6KNZ - chains D and E of the 6 polymer chains in the assembly; structure by X-ray diffraction, 2.48 A resolution.

== Chain D ==
Name: Tubulin beta-2B chain
Organism: Bos taurus
Reference sequence: Q6B856 (TBB2B_BOVIN); the author numbering skips numbers that UniProt does not, so the offset changes along the chain: 1-42 = UniProt 1-42; 45-360 = UniProt 43-358; 369-455 = UniProt 359-445
Sequence (445 residues; numbered 1 to 455; 10 numbers in that range are skipped by the numbering (no residue carries them; nothing is unmodelled there); the number before each row is that of its first residue):
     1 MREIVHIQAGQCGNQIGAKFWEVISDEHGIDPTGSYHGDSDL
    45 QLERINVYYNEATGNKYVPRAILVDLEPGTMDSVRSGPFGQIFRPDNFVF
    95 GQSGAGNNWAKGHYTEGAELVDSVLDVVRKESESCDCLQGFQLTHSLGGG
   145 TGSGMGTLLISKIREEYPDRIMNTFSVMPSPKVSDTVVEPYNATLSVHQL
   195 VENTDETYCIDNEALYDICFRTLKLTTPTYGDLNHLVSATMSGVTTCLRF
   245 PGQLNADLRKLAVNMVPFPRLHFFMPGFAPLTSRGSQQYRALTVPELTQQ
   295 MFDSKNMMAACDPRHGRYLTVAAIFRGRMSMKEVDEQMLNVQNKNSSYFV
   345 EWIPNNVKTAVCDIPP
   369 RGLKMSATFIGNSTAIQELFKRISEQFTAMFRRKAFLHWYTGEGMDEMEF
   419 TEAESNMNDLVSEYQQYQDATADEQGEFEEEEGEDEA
Unresolved in the structure: 1, 281-285, 442-455
UniProt features mapped onto this chain:
  - motif: Met1 to Ile4 (MREI motif)
  - binding site (GTP): Gln11, Glu71, Ser140, Gly144, Thr145, Gly146, Asn206, Asn228
  - binding site (Mg(2+)): Glu71
  - modified residue: Ser40 (Phosphoserine), Thr57 (Phosphothreonine), Lys60 (N6-acetyllysine), Ser174 (Phosphoserine), Thr287 (Phosphothreonine), Thr292 (Phosphothreonine), Arg320 (Omega-N-methylarginine), Glu448 (5-glutamyl polyglutamate)
  - cross-link (Glycyl lysine isopeptide (Lys-Gly)): Lys60 (interchain with G-Cter in ubiquitin), Lys326 (interchain with G-Cter in ubiquitin)
What the authors report for this chain:
  - binding site for the ligand DN0: Ile4, Phe169, Glu200, Leu242, Leu248, Leu252, Leu255, Met259, Ile318, Lys352

== Chain E ==
Name: Stathmin-4
Organism: Rattus norvegicus
Reference sequence: P63043 (STMN4_RAT); residues 5-145 here correspond to UniProt positions 49-189 (UniProt number = residue number + 44)
Sequence (143 residues; each row starts with the number of its first residue):
     3 MADMEVIELNKCTSGQSFEVILKPPSFDGVPEFNASLPRRRDPSLEEIQK
    53 KLEAAEERRKYQEAELLKHLAEKREHEREVIQKAIEENNNFIKMAKEKLA
   103 QKMESNKENREAHLAAMLERLQEKDKHAEEVRKNKELKEEASR
Unresolved in the structure: 3-5, 29-43, 144-145
Construct notes: expression tag (3-4)
UniProt features mapped onto this chain:
  - modified residue: Ser46 (Phosphoserine)

== Interface between chain D and chain E ==
Residue-residue contacts (18):
  Tyr108(D) - His129(E)  hydrogen bond
  Tyr108(D) - Ala130(E)  hydrophobic
  Tyr108(D) - Val133(E)  hydrophobic
  Tyr108(D) - Arg134(E)  hydrogen bond (backbone-side chain)
  Ala112(D) - Arg134(E)
  Ser155(D) - Leu123(E)
  Lys156(D) - Asp127(E)  salt bridge
  Arg158(D) - Leu123(E)
  Glu159(D) - Leu123(E)
  Glu159(D) - Asp127(E)
  Pro162(D) - Met119(E)
  Gln193(D) - Lys126(E)  hydrogen bond
  Gly410(D) - Lys137(E)
  Gly410(D) - Lys140(E)
  Glu411(D) - Val133(E)
  Glu411(D) - Lys137(E)  salt bridge
  Gly412(D) - Val133(E)
  Glu417(D) - His129(E)  salt bridge
Also at the interface, not in a pair above, chain D (15 interface residues in all): Thr109, Asp163, Asn197
Also at the interface, not in a pair above, chain E (15 interface residues in all): Arg112, Leu116, Leu120, Gln124, Asn136

== Overview ==
The chain D/chain E interface involves 15 residues from each chain, with 3 hydrogen bonds and 3 salt bridges.
Polar contacts include Lys156(D)-Asp127(E), Glu411(D)-Lys137(E) and Glu417(D)-His129(E). UniProt lists 8
GTP-binding residues and Mg2+-binding residue Glu71(D) on chain D. The paper reports a binding site for the
ligand DN0 at Ile4(D), Phe169(D) and Glu200(D) among others.
Here chain D is Tubulin beta-2B chain (Bos taurus) and chain E is Stathmin-4 (Rattus norvegicus). Entry 6KNZ
(Crystal structure of T2R-TTL-KXO1 complex) was determined by X-ray diffraction.
